PDB entry 9EP5 | X-ray diffraction, 1.64 A resolution | chain A

Chain A:
Name: Glycoside-hydrolase family GH114 TIM-barrel domain-containing protein
Organism: environmental samples
Sequence (300 residues; numbered 169 to 468; the number before each row is that of its first residue):
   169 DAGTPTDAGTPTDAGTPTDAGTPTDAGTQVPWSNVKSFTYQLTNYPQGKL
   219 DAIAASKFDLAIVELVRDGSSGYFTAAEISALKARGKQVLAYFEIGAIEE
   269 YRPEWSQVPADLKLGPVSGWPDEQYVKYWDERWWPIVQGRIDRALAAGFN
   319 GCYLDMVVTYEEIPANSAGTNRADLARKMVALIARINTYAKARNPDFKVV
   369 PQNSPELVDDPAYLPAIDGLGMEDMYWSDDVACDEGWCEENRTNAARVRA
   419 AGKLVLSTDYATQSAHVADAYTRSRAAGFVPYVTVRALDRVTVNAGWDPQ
Not modelled in the structure: 169-196
Cystine bridges: Cys401-Cys406
What the authors report for this chain:
  - catalytic residues: Asp323, Glu391

In short:
The paper reports catalytic residues Asp323 and Glu391.
Chain A is Glycoside-hydrolase family GH114 TIM-barrel domain-containing protein (environmental samples); the
structure, GH191 family Alpha-Galactosaminidase from Environmental sample (99.2% identity to Myxococcus fulvus
enzyme), was determined by X-ray diffraction, deposited together with 9EP6, 9EUX and 9EUZ.
